8DWH - chains B and C of the 4 polymer chains in the assembly; structure by electron microscopy, 3.25 A resolution.

Chain B:
Molecule: Gs-mini-Gq chimera
Organism: Homo sapiens
Chain sequence (246 residues; each row starts with the number of its first residue):
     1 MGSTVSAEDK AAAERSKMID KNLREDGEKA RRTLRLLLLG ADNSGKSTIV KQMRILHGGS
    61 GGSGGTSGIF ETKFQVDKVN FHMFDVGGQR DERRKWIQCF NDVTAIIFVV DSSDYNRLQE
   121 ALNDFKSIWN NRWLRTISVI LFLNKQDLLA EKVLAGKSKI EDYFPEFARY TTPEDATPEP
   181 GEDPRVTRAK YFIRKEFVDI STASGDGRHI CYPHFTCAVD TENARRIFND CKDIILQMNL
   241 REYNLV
Unresolved in the structure: 1-4, 52-67, 88-92

Chain C:
Molecule: Guanine nucleotide-binding protein G(I)/G(S)/G(T) subunit beta-1
Organism: Homo sapiens
UniProt: P62873 (GBB1_HUMAN); numbering as in UniProt (aligned over 2-340)
Chain sequence (345 residues; row label = number of the first residue in the row; numbers below 1 keep their minus sign (Gly-4 is residue -4)):
    -4 GPGSSGSELD QLRQEAEQLK NQIRDARKAC ADATLSQITN NIDPVGRIQM RTRRTLRGHL
    56 AKIYAMHWGT DSRLLVSASQ DGKLIIWDSY TTNKVHAIPL RSSWVMTCAY APSGNYVACG
   116 GLDNICSIYN LKTREGNVRV SRELAGHTGY LSCCRFLDDN QIVTSSGDTT CALWDIETGQ
   176 QTTTFTGHTG DVMSLSLAPD TRLFVSGACD ASAKLWDVRE GMCRQTFTGH ESDINAICFF
   236 PNGNAFATGS DDATCRLFDL RADQELMTYS HDNIICGITS VSFSKSGRLL LAGYDDFNCN
   296 VWDALKADRA GVLAGHDNRV SCLGVTDDGM AVATGSWDSF LKIWN
Unresolved in the structure: -4 to 2
Sequence notes: expression tag (-4 to 1)
Swiss-Prot annotation at these positions:
  - modified residue: Ser2 (N-acetylserine), His266 (Phosphohistidine)
  - natural variant: Leu30 (L30F: In MRD42; uncertain significance), Arg52 (R52G: In MRD42), Gly64 (G64V: In MRD42), Asp76 (D76E: In MRD42; D76G: In MRD42), Gly77 (G77S: In MRD42), Lys78 (K78R: In MRD42), Ile80 (I80N: In MRD42; I80T: In MRD42), His91 (H91R: In MRD42; uncertain significance), Ala92 (A92T: In MRD42), Pro94 (P94S: In MRD42), Leu95 (L95P: In MRD42), Arg96 (R96L: In MRD42), 5 further natural variant entries in UniProt

Chain B / chain C interface:
Contacting residue pairs - 40 pairs, chain B then chain C:
  Ala12(B) with Asn88(C), hydrogen bond (backbone-side chain)
  Ala13(B) with Asn88(C)
  Arg15(B) with Val90(C), hydrogen bond (side chain-backbone); His91(C)
  Ser16(B) with Asn88(C); Lys89(C), hydrogen bond (side chain-backbone)
  Ile19(B) with Lys89(C); Ala92(C), hydrophobic
  Asp20(B) with Lys89(C), salt bridge
  Leu23(B) with Gly53(C); Leu55(C); Lys78(C); Ile80(C), hydrophobic; Lys89(C)
  Asp26(B) with Lys78(C), salt bridge
  Gly27(B) with Leu55(C)
  Arg35(B) with Trp99(C)
  Gly68(B) with Asn119(C)
  Ile69(B) with Leu117(C)
  Phe84(B) with Trp99(C)
  Lys95(B) with Met188(C); Cys204(C); Asn230(C), hydrogen bond; Asp246(C), salt bridge
  Trp96(B) with Leu117(C), hydrophobic
  Gln98(B) with Lys57(C), hydrogen bond (backbone-side chain); Tyr59(C), hydrogen bond (backbone-side chain); Trp332(C)
  Cys99(B) with Lys57(C), hydrogen bond (backbone-side chain); Tyr59(C); Gln75(C), hydrogen bond (backbone-side chain); Trp99(C); Met101(C), hydrophobic
  Phe100(B) with Trp99(C), hydrophobic; Leu117(C), hydrophobic
  Asn101(B) with Lys57(C); Trp332(C)
  Trp133(B) with Asp290(C); Arg314(C); Trp332(C), hydrophobic
Other interface residues (no listed pair), chain B (21 interface residues in all): Asp102
Other interface residues (no listed pair), chain C (25 interface residues in all): Tyr145, Asp228

In short:
21 residues of chain B and 25 residues of chain C are in contact; the contacts include 8 hydrogen bonds and 3
salt bridges. Polar contacts include Asp20(B)-Lys89(C), Asp26(B)-Lys78(C) and Lys95(B)-Asp246(C).
Chain B is Gs-mini-Gq chimera and chain C is Guanine nucleotide-binding protein G(I)/G(S)/G(T) subunit beta-1,
both from Homo sapiens; the structure, CryoEM structure of Gq-coupled MRGPRX1 with ligand Compound-16, was
determined by electron microscopy, deposited together with 8DWC and 8DWG.
